PDB entry 6MMI | electron microscopy, 8.93 A resolution (very low resolution: no residue pairs are listed; an interface is given only as per-side residue counts) | chains A and D of the 4 polymer chains in the assembly

Chain A:
Name: Glutamate receptor ionotropic, NMDA 1
Organism: Rattus norvegicus
UniProtKB: P35439 (NMDZ1_RAT), isoform P35439-5; residue numbers follow UniProt; this construct covers 1-838
Amino-acid sequence (838 residues; row label = number of the first residue in the row):
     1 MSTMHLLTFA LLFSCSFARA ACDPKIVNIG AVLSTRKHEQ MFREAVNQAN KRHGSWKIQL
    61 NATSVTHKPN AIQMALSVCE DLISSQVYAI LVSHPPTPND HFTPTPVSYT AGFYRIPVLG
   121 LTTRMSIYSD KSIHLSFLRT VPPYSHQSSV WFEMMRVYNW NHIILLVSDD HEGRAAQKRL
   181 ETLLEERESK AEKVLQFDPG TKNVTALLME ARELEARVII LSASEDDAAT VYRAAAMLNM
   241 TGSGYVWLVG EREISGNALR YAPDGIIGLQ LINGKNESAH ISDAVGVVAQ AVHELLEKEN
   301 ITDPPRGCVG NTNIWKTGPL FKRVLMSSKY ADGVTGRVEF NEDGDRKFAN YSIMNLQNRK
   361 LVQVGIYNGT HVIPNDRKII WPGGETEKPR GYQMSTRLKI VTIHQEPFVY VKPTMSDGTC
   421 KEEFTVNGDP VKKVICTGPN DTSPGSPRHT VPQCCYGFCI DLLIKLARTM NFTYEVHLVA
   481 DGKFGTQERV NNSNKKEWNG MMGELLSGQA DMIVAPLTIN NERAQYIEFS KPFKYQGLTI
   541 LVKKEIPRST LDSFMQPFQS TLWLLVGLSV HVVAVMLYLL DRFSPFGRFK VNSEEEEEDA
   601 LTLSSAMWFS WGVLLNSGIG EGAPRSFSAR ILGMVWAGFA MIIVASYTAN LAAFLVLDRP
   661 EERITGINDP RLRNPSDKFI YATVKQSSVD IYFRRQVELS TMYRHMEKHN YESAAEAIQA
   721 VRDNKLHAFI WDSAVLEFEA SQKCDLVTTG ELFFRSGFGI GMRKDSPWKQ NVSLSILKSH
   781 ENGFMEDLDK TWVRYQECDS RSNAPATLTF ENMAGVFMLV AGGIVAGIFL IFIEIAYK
Not modelled in the structure: 1-24, 546-551, 586-600, 798-806
Disulfide bonds: Cys420-Cys454, Cys436-Cys455
Glycans and other covalent adducts: N-acetylglucosamine (NAG) linked to Asn61, Asn203, Asn239, Asn276, Asn300, Asn350, Asn368, Asn440, Asn471, Asn491, Asn771
Swiss-Prot annotation at these positions:
  - region: Leu603 to Pro624 (Pore-forming)
  - binding site (glycine): Pro516, Thr518, Arg523, Ser688, Asp732
  - glycosylation (N-linked (GlcNAc...) asparagine): Asn61, Asn203, Asn239, Asn276, Asn300, Asn350, Asn368, Asn440, Asn471, Asn491, Asn674, Asn771

Chain D:
Name: Glutamate receptor ionotropic, NMDA 2A
Organism: Rattus norvegicus
UniProtKB: Q00959 (NMDE1_RAT); residue numbers follow UniProt; this construct covers 1-837
Amino-acid sequence (837 residues; row label = number of the first residue in the row):
     1 MGRLGYWTLL VLPALLVWRD PAQNAAAEKG PPALNIAVLL GHSHDVTERE LRNLWGPEQA
    61 TGLPLDVNVV ALLMNRTDPK SLITHVCDLM SGARIHGLVF GDDTDQEAVA QMLDFISSQT
   121 FIPILGIHGG ASMIMADKDP TSTFFQFGAS IQQQATVMLK IMQDYDWHVF SLVTTIFPGY
   181 RDFISFIKTT VDNSFVGWDM QNVITLDTSF EDAKTQVQLK KIHSSVILLY CSKDEAVLIL
   241 SEARSLGLTG YDFFWIVPSL VSGNTELIPK EFPSGLISVS YDDWDYSLEA RVRDGLGILT
   301 TAASSMLEKF SYIPEAKASC YGQAEKPETP LHTLHQFMVN VTWDGKDLSF TEEGYQVHPR
   361 LVVIVLNKDR EWEKVGKWEN QTLSLRHAVW PRYKSFSDCE PDDNHLSIVT LEEAPFVIVE
   421 DIDPLTETCV RNTVPCRKFV KINNSTNEGM NVKKCCKGFC IDILKKLSRT VKFTYDLYLV
   481 TNGKHGKKVN NVWNGMIGEV VYQRAVMAVG SLTINEERSE VVDFSVPFVE TGISVMVSRS
   541 NGTVSPSAFL EPFSASVWVM MFVMLLIVSA IAVFVFEYFS PVGYNRNLAK GKAPHGPSFT
   601 IGKAIWLLWG LVFNNSVPVQ NPKGTTSKIM VSVWAFFAVI FLASYTANLA AFMIQEEFVD
   661 QVTGLSDKKF QRPHDYSPPF RFGTVPNGST ERNIRNNYPY MHQYMTRFNQ RGVEDALVSL
   721 KTGKLDAFIY DAAVLNYKAG RDEGCKLVTI GSGYIFATTG YGIALQKGSP WKRQIDLALL
   781 QFVGDGEMEE LETLWLTGIC HNEKNEVMSS QLDIDNMAGV FYMLAAAMAL SLITFIW
Not modelled in the structure: 1-33, 324-329, 395-402, 542-545, 580-597, 801-808
Disulfide bonds: Cys87-Cys320, Cys429-Cys455
Glycans and other covalent adducts: N-acetylglucosamine (NAG) linked to Asn75, Asn340, Asn380, Asn443, Asn444, Asn687
Construct notes: conflict Thr758 (Ser in Q00959)

How chain A and chain D interact:
At this resolution (9 A) residue pairs are not listed: 42 residues of chain A and 50 of chain D lie at the interface.

In short:
42 residues of chain A face 50 of chain D across their interface. N-acetylglucosamine is covalently linked to
Asn61(A), Asn203(A), Asn239(A), Asn276(A), Asn300(A) and Asn350(A) and 5 more. N-acetylglucosamine is
covalently linked to Asn75(D), Asn340(D), Asn380(D), Asn443(D), Asn444(D) and Asn687(D).
Here chain A is Glutamate receptor ionotropic, NMDA 1 and chain D is Glutamate receptor ionotropic, NMDA 2A,
both from Rattus norvegicus. Entry 6MMI (Diheteromeric NMDA receptor GluN1/GluN2A in the 'Splayed-Open'
conformation, in complex with glycine and glutamate, in the ...) was determined by electron microscopy,
deposited together with 6MM9, 6MMA, 6MMB, 6MMG, 6MMH, 6MMJ and 12 further entries.
